8F6B - chains C and J of the 8 polymer chains in the assembly; structure by X-ray diffraction, 2.75 A resolution.

# Chain C
Name: PolG2
Organism: Mus musculus
UniProt: Q0VES3 (Q0VES3_MOUSE); residues 17-459 here = UniProt positions 17-459
Chain sequence (455 residues; each row starts with the number of its first residue):
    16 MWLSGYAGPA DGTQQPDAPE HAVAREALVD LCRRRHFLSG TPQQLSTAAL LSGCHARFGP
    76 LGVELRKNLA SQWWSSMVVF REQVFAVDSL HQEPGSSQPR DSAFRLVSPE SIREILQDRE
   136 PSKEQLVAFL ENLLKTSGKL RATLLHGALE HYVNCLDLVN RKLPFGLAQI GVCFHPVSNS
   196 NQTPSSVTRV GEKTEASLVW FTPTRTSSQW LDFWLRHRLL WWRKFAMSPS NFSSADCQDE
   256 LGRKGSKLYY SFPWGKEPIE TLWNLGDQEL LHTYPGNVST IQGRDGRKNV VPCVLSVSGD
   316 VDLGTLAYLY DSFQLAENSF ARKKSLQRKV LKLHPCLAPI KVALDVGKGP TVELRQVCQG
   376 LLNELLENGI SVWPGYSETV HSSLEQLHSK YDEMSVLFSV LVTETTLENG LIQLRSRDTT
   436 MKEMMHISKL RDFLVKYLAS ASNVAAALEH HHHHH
Disordered / not traced: 16-37, 193-202, 330-341, 464-470
Construct notes: initiating methionine (16); expression tag (460-470)
What the authors report for this chain:
  - binding site for the 18-nt DNA strand: Arg-299, Arg-302, Arg-337, Lys-338, Thr-366, Thr-394, His-396
  - binding site for the 18-nt DNA strand: Lys-303, Ser-398
  - mutagenesis - R299A/R302A/K303A, R337A/K338A/K339A: decreased catalytic activity

# Chain J
Molecule: 18-nt DNA strand
Sequence (18 nucleotides; each row starts with the number of its first residue):
     1 CTGGTAGGCG CCTACCAG

# Chain C / chain J interface
Pairs across the interface - 7 pairs, chain C then chain J:
  Lys-363(C) / DG3(J)  base contact
  Lys-363(C) / DG4(J)  hydrogen bond to the base
  Lys-363(C) / DT5(J)  base contact
  Ser-398(C) / DG4(J)  phosphate contact
  Leu-399(C) / DG3(J)  phosphate contact
  Leu-399(C) / DG4(J)  hydrogen bond to the phosphate
  Glu-400(C) / DG4(J)  phosphate contact
Other interface residues (no listed pair), chain C (5 interface residues in all): His-396
Other interface residues (no listed pair), chain J (4 interface residues in all): DA6

# In short
Chain C and chain J form an interface of 5 and 4 residues respectively; the contacts include 2 hydrogen bonds.
Polar pairs include Lys-363(C)/DG4(J) and Leu-399(C)/DG4(J). From the paper: a binding site for the 18-nt DNA
strand at Arg-299(C), Arg-302(C) and Arg-337(C) among others; R299A/R302A/K303A and R337A/K338A/K339A of chain
C reduce catalytic activity.
Chain C is PolG2 (Mus musculus) and chain J is an 18-nt DNA strand; the structure, Crystal structure of murine
PolG2 hexamer bound to DNA, was determined by X-ray diffraction, deposited together with 8F69.
